PDB entry 9C0K | electron microscopy, 2.72 A resolution | chains A and N of the 6 polymer chains in the assembly

Chain A:
Name: Guanine nucleotide-binding protein G(s) subunit alpha isoforms short
From: Homo sapiens
Reference sequence: P63092 (GNAS2_HUMAN); residues 1-394 here = UniProt positions 1-394
Sequence (394 residues; numbered 1 to 394; the number before each row is that of its first residue):
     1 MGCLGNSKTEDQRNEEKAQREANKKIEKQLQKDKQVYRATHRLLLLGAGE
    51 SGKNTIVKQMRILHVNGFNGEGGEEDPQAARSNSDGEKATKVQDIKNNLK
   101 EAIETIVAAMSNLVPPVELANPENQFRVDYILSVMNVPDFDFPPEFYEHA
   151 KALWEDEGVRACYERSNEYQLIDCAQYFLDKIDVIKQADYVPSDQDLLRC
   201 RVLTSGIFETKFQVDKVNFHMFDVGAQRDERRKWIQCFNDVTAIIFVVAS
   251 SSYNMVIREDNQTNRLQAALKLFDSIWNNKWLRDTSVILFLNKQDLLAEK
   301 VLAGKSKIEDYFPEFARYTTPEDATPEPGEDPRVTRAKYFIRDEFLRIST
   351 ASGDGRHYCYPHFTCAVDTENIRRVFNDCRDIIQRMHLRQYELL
Unresolved in the structure: 1-10, 48-204, 250-263, 301-307, 365-370
Construct notes: engineered mutation Asn54 (Ser in P63092), Ala226 (Gly in P63092), Ala268 (Glu in P63092), Lys271 (Asn in P63092), Asp274 (Lys in P63092), Lys280 (Arg in P63092), Asp284 (Thr in P63092), Thr285 (Ile in P63092)

Chain N:
Name: Nb35
From: Lama glama
Sequence (128 residues; row label = number of the first residue in the row):
     1 QVQLQESGGGLVQPGGSLRLSCAASGFTFSNYKMNWVRQAPGKGLEWVSD
    51 ISQSGASISYTGSVKGRFTISRDNAKNTLYLQMNSLKPEDTAVYYCARCP
   101 APFTRDCFDVTSTTYAYRGQGTQVTVSS
Unresolved in the structure: 127-128
Disulfides: Cys22-Cys96, Cys99-Cys107

How chain A and chain N interact:
Residue-residue contacts - 29 pairs, chain A then chain N:
  Arg228(A) with Thr113(N)
  Asp229(A) with Thr111(N); Ser112(N), hydrogen bond (side chain-backbone); Thr113(N), hydrogen bond
  Glu230(A) with Thr111(N), hydrogen bond; Thr113(N); Thr114(N); Tyr115(N)
  Arg232(A) with Pro100(N); Phe108(N); Tyr115(N); Tyr117(N)
  Asn264(A) with Glu46(N); Thr61(N)
  Gln267(A) with Trp47(N); Thr61(N)
  Lys271(A) with Trp47(N); Asp50(N), salt bridge
  Ser275(A) with Asp106(N), hydrogen bond; Cys107(N), hydrogen bond (side chain-backbone); Phe108(N)
  Asn278(A) with Arg105(N)
  Asn279(A) with Asp106(N)
  Asp310(A) with Ser63(N)
  Tyr311(A) with Gly62(N); Ser63(N), hydrogen bond (backbone-backbone)
  Pro313(A) with Gly62(N)
  Glu314(A) with Lys65(N), salt bridge
  Asp354(A) with Arg105(N), salt bridge
Interface residues without a listed pair, chain A (17 interface residues in all): Arg283, Ser352
Interface residues without a listed pair, chain N (19 interface residues in all): Lys43

In short:
The interface between chain A and chain N involves 17 residues on one side and 19 on the other; the contacts
include 6 hydrogen bonds and 3 salt bridges. Polar contacts include Lys271(A)-Asp50(N), Glu314(A)-Lys65(N) and
Asp354(A)-Arg105(N).
Chain A is Guanine nucleotide-binding protein G(s) subunit alpha isoforms short (Homo sapiens) and chain N is
Nb35 (Lama glama); the structure, Cryo-EM structure of glucagon-like peptide-1 receptor (GLP-1R)-Gs complex
with Exendin-phe1, was determined by electron microscopy.
